5U4U - chain A; structure by X-ray diffraction, 1.90 A resolution.

== Chain A ==
Protein: MGC81300 protein
From: Xenopus laevis
UniProt: Q6NU25 (Q6NU25_XENLA); residues 587-762 here = UniProt positions 587-762
Chain sequence (178 residues; numbered 585 to 762; the number before each row is that of its first residue):
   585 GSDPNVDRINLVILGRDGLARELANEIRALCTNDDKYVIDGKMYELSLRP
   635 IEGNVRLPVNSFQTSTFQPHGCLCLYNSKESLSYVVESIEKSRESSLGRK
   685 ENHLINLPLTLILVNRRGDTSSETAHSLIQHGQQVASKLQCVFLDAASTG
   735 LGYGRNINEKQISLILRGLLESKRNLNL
Disordered / not traced: 678-687, 701-707, 734-737
Sequence notes: expression tag (585-586)
Bound ions: Na+ site 1: S586, D587, V590; Na+ site 2: S631 (together with malonate ion); Na+ site 3: L632 (together with malonate ion)
Residues lining bound ligands:
  - malonate ion (MLI), molecule 1: A608, R612, L632, P634
  - malonate ion (MLI), molecule 2: S631, L632, R633, T650, F651
What the authors report for this chain:
  - contacts within the chain: E606-R739 (salt bridge)

== Overview ==
Chain A binds malonate ion. The Na+ site 1 is built by S586, D587 and V590. From the paper: contacts within
the chain involving E606 and R739.
Chain A is MGC81300 protein (Xenopus laevis); the structure, pseudoGTPase domain (pG1) of p190RhoGAP-A, was
determined by X-ray diffraction, deposited together with 5U4V.
